8UBA - chains F and I of the 9 polymer chains in the assembly; structure by electron microscopy, 3.20 A resolution.

Chain F:
Name: Avd
Organism: Bordetella phage BPP-1
UniProt: chimeric construct of Q775D7, Q9FA38: residues 1-124 from Q775D7 (Q775D7_BPBPP) positions 1-124 (same numbers); residues 125-290 from Q9FA38 positions 5-170 (UniProt number = residue number - 120)
Sequence (290 residues; row label = number of the first residue in the row):
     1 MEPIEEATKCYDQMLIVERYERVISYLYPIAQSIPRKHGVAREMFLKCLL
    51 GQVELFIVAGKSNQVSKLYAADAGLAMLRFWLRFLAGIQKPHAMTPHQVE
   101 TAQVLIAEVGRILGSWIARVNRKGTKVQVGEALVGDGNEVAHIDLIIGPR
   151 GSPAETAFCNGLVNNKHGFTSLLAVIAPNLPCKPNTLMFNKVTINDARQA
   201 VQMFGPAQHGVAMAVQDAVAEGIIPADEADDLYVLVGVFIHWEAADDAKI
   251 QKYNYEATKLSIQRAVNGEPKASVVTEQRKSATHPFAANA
Disordered / not traced: 1-12, 124-290

Chain I:
Molecule: Diversity-generating retroelement (DGR) RNA Sp
Sequence (140 nucleotides; each row starts with the number of its first residue):
     1 CAUGGCUCUGCCAACGCUACGGCUUGGCGGGCUGGCCUUUCCUCAAUAGG
    51 UGGUCAGCCGGUUCUGUCCUGCUUCGGCGAACACGUUACACGGUUCGGCA
   101 AAACGUCGAUUACUGAAAAUGGAAAGGCGGGGCCGACUUC
Disordered / not traced: 1-2, 34-46, 82-89, 140

Chain F / chain I interface:
Residue-residue contacts (13; chain F residue first):
  Ala31(F) with G4(I), base contact
  Gln32(F) with G4(I), hydrogen bond to the base
  Arg36(F) with G5(I), phosphate contact; U25(I), salt bridge to the phosphate; G26(I), salt bridge to the phosphate
  Lys37(F) with C15(I), hydrogen bond to the base; U25(I), phosphate contact; G26(I), phosphate contact
  Arg42(F) with G4(I), hydrogen bond to the base; G5(I), salt bridge to the phosphate
  Leu46(F) with G4(I), base contact
  Gln89(F) with C15(I), hydrogen bond to the base
  Lys90(F) with C15(I), sugar contact
Also at the interface, not in a pair above, chain F (10 interface residues in all): Ser33, Ile34

In short:
Chain F and chain I form an interface of 10 and 5 residues respectively; the contacts include 4 hydrogen bonds
and 3 salt bridges. Among the polar pairs are Gln32(F)-G4(I), Lys37(F)-C15(I) and Arg42(F)-G4(I).
Chain F is Avd (Bordetella phage BPP-1) and chain I is Diversity-generating retroelement (DGR) RNA Sp; the
structure, Diversity-generating retroelement (DGR) ribonucleoprotein reverse transcriptase - Pre-active state
1b, was determined by electron microscopy, deposited together with 8UB7, 8UB8, 8UB9, 8UBB, 8UBC, 8UBD, 8UBE
and 8UBF.
